PDB entry 4DXI | X-ray diffraction, 1.60 A resolution | chains A and D of the 4 polymer chains in the assembly

# Chain A (and D)
Name: Green fluorescent protein
From: synthetic construct
Notes: chain D of this document is another copy of the same molecule, construct and numbering; everything in this record applies to it too
Chain sequence (229 residues; numbered 1 to 231; 2 numbers in that range are skipped by the numbering (no residue carries them; nothing is unmodelled there); the number before each row is that of its first residue):
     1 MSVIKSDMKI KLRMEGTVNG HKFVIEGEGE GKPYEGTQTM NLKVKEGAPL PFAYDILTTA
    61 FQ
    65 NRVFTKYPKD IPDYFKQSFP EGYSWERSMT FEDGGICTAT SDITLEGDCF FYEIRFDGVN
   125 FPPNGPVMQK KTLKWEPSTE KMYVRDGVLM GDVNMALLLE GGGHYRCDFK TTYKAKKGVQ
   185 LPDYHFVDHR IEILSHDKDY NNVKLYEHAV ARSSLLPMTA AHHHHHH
Unresolved in the structure: 1, 222-231
Modified residues: Q62 ([2-(3-carbamoyl-1-imino-propyl)-4-(4-hydroxy-benzylidene)-5-oxo-4,5-dihydro-imidazol-1-yl]-acetic acid; CRQ)
Covalent attachments: covalent link Q62-N65
From the paper describing this entry:
  - catalytic residues: E211

# How chain A and chain D interact
Pairs across the interface - 37 pairs, chain A then chain D:
  N19(A) - E90(D)
  N19(A) - K178(D)  hydrogen bond
  G20(A) - E90(D)
  K22(A) - E117(D)  salt bridge
  E90(A) - N19(D)
  E90(A) - G20(D)
  E90(A) - V123(D)
  E90(A) - N124(D)  hydrogen bond (side chain-backbone)
  R91(A) - V123(D)
  S92(A) - N124(D)
  I100(A) - S92(D)
  I100(A) - I100(D)  hydrophobic
  I100(A) - T102(D)
  T102(A) - T102(D)  hydrogen bond
  T102(A) - D121(D)
  T102(A) - V123(D)
  T104(A) - V123(D)
  E117(A) - K22(D)  salt bridge
  R119(A) - R119(D)
  R119(A) - D121(D)
  D121(A) - T102(D)
  D121(A) - R119(D)
  D121(A) - D121(D)
  V123(A) - E90(D)
  V123(A) - R91(D)
  V123(A) - T102(D)
  V123(A) - A103(D)
  V123(A) - T104(D)
  N124(A) - E90(D)  hydrogen bond (backbone-side chain)
  N124(A) - S92(D)
  N124(A) - K174(D)  hydrogen bond (side chain-backbone)
  N124(A) - T176(D)  hydrogen bond
  P127(A) - D150(D)
  D150(A) - P127(D)
  K174(A) - N124(D)  hydrogen bond (backbone-side chain)
  T176(A) - N124(D)  hydrogen bond
  K178(A) - N19(D)
Interface residues without a listed pair, chain A (22 interface residues in all): A103, P126, T175
Interface residues without a listed pair, chain D (23 interface residues in all): T94, P126, T175

# In short
22 residues of chain A face 23 of chain D across their interface; the contacts include 8 hydrogen bonds and 2
salt bridges. Among the polar pairs are K22(A)-E117(D), N19(A)-K178(D) and E90(A)-N124(D). From the paper: the
catalytic residue E211(A).
Both chains are Green fluorescent protein (synthetic construct). Entry 4DXI (Crystal Structure of an Ancestor
of All Faviina Proteins) was determined by X-ray diffraction together with 4DXM, 4DXO and 4DXP from the same
study.
